Entry 3TAE (X-ray diffraction, 2.71 A resolution); this record covers chains E and A of the 3 polymer chains in the assembly.

Chain E:
Molecule: 18-nt DNA strand
Sequence (18 nucleotides; numbered 1 to 18; the number before each row is that of its first residue):
     1 CCXGGTATGACAGCCGCG
Modified / non-standard residues: 5OC (2'-deoxy-5-hydroxycytidine 5'-(dihydrogen phosphate)) at position 3

Chain A:
Molecule: DNA polymerase
Source organism: Enterobacteria phage RB69
Notes: EC 2.7.7.7
Reference sequence: Q38087 (DPOL_BPR69); numbering as in UniProt (aligned over 1-903)
Chain sequence (906 residues; numbered 1 to 906; the number before each row is that of its first residue):
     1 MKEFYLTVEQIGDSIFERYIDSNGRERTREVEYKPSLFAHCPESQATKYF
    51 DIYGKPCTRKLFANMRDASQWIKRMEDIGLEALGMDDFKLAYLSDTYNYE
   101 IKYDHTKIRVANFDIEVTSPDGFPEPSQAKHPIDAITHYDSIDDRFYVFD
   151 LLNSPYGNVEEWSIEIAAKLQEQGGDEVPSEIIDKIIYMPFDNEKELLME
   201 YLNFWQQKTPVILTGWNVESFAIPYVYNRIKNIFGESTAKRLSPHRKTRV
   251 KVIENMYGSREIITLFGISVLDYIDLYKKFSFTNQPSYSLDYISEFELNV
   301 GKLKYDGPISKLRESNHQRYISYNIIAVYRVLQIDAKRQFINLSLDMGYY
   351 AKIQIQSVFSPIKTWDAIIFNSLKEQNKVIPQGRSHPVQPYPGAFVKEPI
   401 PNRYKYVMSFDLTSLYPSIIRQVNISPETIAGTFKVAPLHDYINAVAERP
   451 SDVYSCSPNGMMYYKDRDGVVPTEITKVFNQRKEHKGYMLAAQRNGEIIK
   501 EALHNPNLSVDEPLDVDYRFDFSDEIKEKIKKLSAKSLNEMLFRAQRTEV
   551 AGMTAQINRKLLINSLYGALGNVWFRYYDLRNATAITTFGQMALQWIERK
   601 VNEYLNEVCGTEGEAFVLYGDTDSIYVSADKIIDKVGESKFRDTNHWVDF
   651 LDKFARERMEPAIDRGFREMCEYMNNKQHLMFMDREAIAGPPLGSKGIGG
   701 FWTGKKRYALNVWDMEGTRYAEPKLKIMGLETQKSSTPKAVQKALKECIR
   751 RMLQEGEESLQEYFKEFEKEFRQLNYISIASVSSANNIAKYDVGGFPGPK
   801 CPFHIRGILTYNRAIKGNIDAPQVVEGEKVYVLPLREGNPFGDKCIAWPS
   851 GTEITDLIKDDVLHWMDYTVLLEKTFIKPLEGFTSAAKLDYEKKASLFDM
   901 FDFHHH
Not modelled in the structure: 904-906
Construct notes: engineered mutation Ala222 (Asp in Q38087), Ala327 (Asp in Q38087); expression tag (904-906)

How chain E and chain A interact:
Pairs across the interface (31; chain E residue first):
  DC1(E) - Ile362(A)  phosphate contact
  DC1(E) - Asn572(A)  sugar contact
  DC1(E) - Trp574(A)  stacking on the base
  DC2(E) - Glu219(A)  hydrogen bond to the base
  DC2(E) - Asp275(A)  base contact
  DC2(E) - Phe359(A)  sugar contact
  DC2(E) - Ser360(A)  hydrogen bond to the phosphate
  DC2(E) - Pro361(A)  phosphate contact
  5OC_3(E) - Lys279(A)  salt bridge to the phosphate
  5OC_3(E) - Phe359(A)  phosphate contact
  DT6(E) - Tyr391(A)  phosphate contact
  DT6(E) - Pro392(A)  phosphate contact
  DT6(E) - Gly393(A)  hydrogen bond to the phosphate
  DT6(E) - Ala394(A)  sugar contact
  DT6(E) - Val396(A)  phosphate contact
  DT6(E) - Lys706(A)  hydrogen bond to the base
  DA7(E) - Val396(A)  phosphate contact
  DA7(E) - Lys705(A)  salt bridge to the phosphate
  DT8(E) - Lys705(A)  sugar contact
  DT8(E) - Arg707(A)  hydrogen bond to the phosphate
  DG9(E) - Arg707(A)  salt bridge to the phosphate
  DG9(E) - Glu731(A)  sugar contact
  DA10(E) - Lys878(A)  salt bridge to the phosphate
  DC11(E) - Phe803(A)  sugar contact
  DC11(E) - Lys874(A)  salt bridge to the phosphate
  DA12(E) - Lys800(A)  phosphate contact
  DA12(E) - Cys801(A)  sugar contact
  DA12(E) - Lys844(A)  salt bridge to the phosphate
  DG13(E) - Gly798(A)  phosphate contact
  DG13(E) - Pro799(A)  phosphate contact
  DG13(E) - Lys800(A)  hydrogen bond to the phosphate
Also at the interface, not in a pair above, chain E (12 interface residues in all): DG5
Also at the interface, not in a pair above, chain A (29 interface residues in all): Lys278, Glu398, Arg806

In short:
The interface between chain E and chain A involves 12 residues on one side and 29 on the other; the contacts
include 6 hydrogen bonds, 6 salt bridges and 1 aromatic stacking contact. Polar contacts include
DC2(E)-Glu219(A), DT6(E)-Lys706(A) and DC2(E)-Ser360(A).
Chain E is an 18-nt DNA strand and chain A is DNA polymerase (Enterobacteria phage RB69); the structure,
5-hydroxycytosine paired with dAMP in RB69 gp43, was determined by X-ray diffraction together with 3TAB, 3TAF
and 3TAG from the same study.
